9HXV - chains A and B of the 3 polymer chains in the assembly; structure by X-ray diffraction, 1.90 A resolution.

[Chain A]
Protein: Methylcytosine dioxygenase TET2
Source organism: Homo sapiens
Notes: EC 1.14.11.80
UniProt: Q6N021 (TET2_HUMAN); the construct has insertions or renumbered stretches relative to UniProt, so the offset changes along the chain: 1129-1463 = UniProt 1129-1463; 1812-1828 = UniProt 1464-1480; 1844-1936 = UniProt 1844-1936
Amino-acid sequence (467 residues; each row starts with the number of its first residue; note: 348 numbers in that range are skipped by the numbering (no residue carries them; nothing is unmodelled there)):
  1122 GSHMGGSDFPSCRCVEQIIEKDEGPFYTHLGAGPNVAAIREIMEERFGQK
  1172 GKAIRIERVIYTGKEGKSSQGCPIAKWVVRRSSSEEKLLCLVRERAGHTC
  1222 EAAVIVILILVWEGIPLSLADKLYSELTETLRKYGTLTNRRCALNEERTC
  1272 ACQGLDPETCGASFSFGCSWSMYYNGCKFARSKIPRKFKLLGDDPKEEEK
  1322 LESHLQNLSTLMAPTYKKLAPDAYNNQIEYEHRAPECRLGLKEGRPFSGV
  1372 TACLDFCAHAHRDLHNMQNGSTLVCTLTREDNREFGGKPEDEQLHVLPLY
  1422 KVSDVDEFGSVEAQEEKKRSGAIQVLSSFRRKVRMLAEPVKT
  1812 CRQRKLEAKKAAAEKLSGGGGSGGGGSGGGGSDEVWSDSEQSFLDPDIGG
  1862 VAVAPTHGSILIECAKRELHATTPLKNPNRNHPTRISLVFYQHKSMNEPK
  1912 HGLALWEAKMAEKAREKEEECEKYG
Disordered / not traced: 1122-1131, 1136-1140, 1812-1841, 1919-1936
Differences from the reference sequence: expression tag (1122-1128); linker (1829-1843)
Metal / ion sites: Zn2+ site 1: Cys1133, Cys1135, His1219, Cys1221; Zn2+ site 2: Cys1193, Cys1271, Cys1273, His1380; Zn2+ site 3: Cys1289, Cys1298, Cys1358, His1912; Fe2+: His1382, Asp1384, His1881 (together with 8-hydroxyquinoline-5-carboxylic acid)
Small-molecule neighbours: 8-hydroxyquinoline-5-carboxylic acid (8XQ): Arg1261, Cys1374, Ala1379, His1382, Asp1384, Thr1393, Val1395, His1416, Glu1874, Ala1876, His1881, Thr1883, Arg1896, Ser1898, Val1900
Swiss-Prot annotation at these positions:
  - region: Ser1290 to Ser1303 (Interaction with DNA)
  - binding site (Zn(2+)): Cys1133, Cys1135, Cys1193, His1219, Cys1221, Cys1271, Cys1273, Cys1289, Cys1298, Cys1358, His1380, His1912
  - binding site (2-oxoglutarate): Arg1261, Cys1374, His1416, Arg1896 to Ser1898
  - binding site (Fe cation): His1382, Asp1384, His1881
  - binding site (substrate): Asn1387, Tyr1902 to His1904
  - cross-link: Lys1299 (Glycyl lysine isopeptide (Lys-Gly) (interchain with G-Cter in ubiquitin))

[Chain B]
Molecule: 12mer-DNA
Sequence (12 nucleotides; numbered 1 to 12; the number before each row is that of its first residue):
     1 ACACACGTGTGT
Modified positions: 5CM (5-methyl-2'-deoxy-cytidine-5'-monophosphate) at position 6

[How chain A and chain B interact]
Pairs across the interface (26):
  Thr1259(A) - 5CM_6(B)  phosphate contact
  Asn1260(A) - 5CM_6(B)  phosphate contact
  Arg1261(A) - 5CM_6(B)  salt bridge to the phosphate
  Arg1262(A) - DC4(B)  phosphate contact
  Arg1262(A) - DA5(B)  salt bridge to the phosphate
  Arg1262(A) - 5CM_6(B)  hydrogen bond to the phosphate
  Arg1269(A) - DA5(B)  salt bridge to the phosphate
  Ser1286(A) - 5CM_6(B)  sugar contact
  Ser1290(A) - DG7(B)  hydrogen bond to the phosphate
  Met1293(A) - DA5(B)  base contact
  Tyr1294(A) - DG7(B)  base contact
  Tyr1295(A) - DG7(B)  base contact
  Lys1299(A) - DG7(B)  salt bridge to the phosphate
  Lys1299(A) - DT8(B)  salt bridge to the phosphate
  Arg1302(A) - DT8(B)  hydrogen bond to the base
  Arg1302(A) - DG9(B)  hydrogen bond to the base
  Ser1303(A) - DT8(B)  hydrogen bond to the phosphate
  Ser1303(A) - DG9(B)  hydrogen bond to the phosphate
  Thr1372(A) - 5CM_6(B)  base contact
  Asp1384(A) - 5CM_6(B)  base contact
  His1386(A) - DA5(B)  phosphate contact
  His1386(A) - 5CM_6(B)  hydrogen bond to the base
  Asn1387(A) - 5CM_6(B)  hydrogen bond to the base
  Val1900(A) - 5CM_6(B)  base contact
  Tyr1902(A) - 5CM_6(B)  stacking on the base
  His1904(A) - 5CM_6(B)  hydrogen bond to the base
Other interface residues (no listed pair), chain A (24 interface residues in all): Cys1263, Trp1291, Phe1300, Thr1463
Other interface residues (no listed pair), chain B (7 interface residues in all): DT10

[Overview]
The interface between chain A and chain B involves 24 residues on one side and 7 on the other; the contacts
include 9 hydrogen bonds, 5 salt bridges and 1 aromatic stacking contact. Polar contacts include
Arg1302(A)-DT8(B), Arg1302(A)-DG9(B) and His1386(A)-5CM_6(B).
Chain A is Methylcytosine dioxygenase TET2 (Homo sapiens) and chain B is 12mer-DNA; the structure, Crystal
structure of TET2-DNA in complex with IOX1, was determined by X-ray diffraction.
